PDB entry 9DHQ | electron microscopy, 4.78 A resolution (low resolution: residue-level contacts below are approximate; hydrogen-bond / salt-bridge calls are withheld) | chains D and G of the 8 polymer chains in the assembly

# Chain D
Protein: Isoform Flip of Glutamate receptor 2
From: Rattus norvegicus
UniProt: P19491 (GRIA2_RAT), isoform P19491-2; residues 391-820 here correspond to UniProt positions 412-841 (UniProt number = residue number + 21)
Chain sequence (430 residues; row label = number of the first residue in the row):
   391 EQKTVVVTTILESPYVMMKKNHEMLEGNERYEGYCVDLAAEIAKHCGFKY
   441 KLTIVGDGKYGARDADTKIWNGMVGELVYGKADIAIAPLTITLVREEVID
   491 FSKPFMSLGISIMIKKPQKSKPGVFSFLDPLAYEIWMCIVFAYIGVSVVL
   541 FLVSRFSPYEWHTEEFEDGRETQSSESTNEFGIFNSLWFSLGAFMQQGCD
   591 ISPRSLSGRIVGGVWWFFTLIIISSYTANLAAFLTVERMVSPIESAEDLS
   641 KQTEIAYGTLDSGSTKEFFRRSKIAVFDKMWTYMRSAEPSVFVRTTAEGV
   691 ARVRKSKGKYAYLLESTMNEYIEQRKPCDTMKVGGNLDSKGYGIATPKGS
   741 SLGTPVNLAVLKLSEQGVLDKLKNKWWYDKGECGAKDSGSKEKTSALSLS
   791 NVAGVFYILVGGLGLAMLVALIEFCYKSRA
Unresolved in the structure: 550-564, 820
Cystine bridges: C718-C773
Differences from the reference sequence: conflict Q392 (Asn413 in P19491)
UniProt features mapped onto this chain:
  - binding site (L-glutamate): P478, T480, R485, S654, T655, E705
  - site: R453 (Interaction with the cone snail toxin Con-ikot-ikot), I633 (Crucial to convey clamshell closure to channel opening), R660 (Interaction with the cone snail toxin Con-ikot-ikot), K752 (Interaction with the cone snail toxin Con-ikot-ikot)
  - modified residue (Phosphoserine): S662, S696
  - lipidation (S-palmitoyl cysteine): C589, C815

# Chain G
Protein: Voltage-dependent calcium channel gamma-2 subunit
From: Mus musculus
UniProt: O88602 (CCG2_MOUSE); residues 5-207 here correspond to UniProt positions 6-208 (UniProt number = residue number + 1)
Chain sequence (205 residues; each row starts with the number of its first residue):
     5 RGVQMLLTTVGAFAAFSLMTIAVGTDYWLYSRGVCKTKSVSENETSKKNE
    55 EVMTHSGLWRTCCLEGNFKGLCKQIDHFPEDADYEADTAEYFLRAVRASS
   105 IFPILSVILLFMGGLCIAASEFYKTRHNIILSAGIFFVSAGLSNIIGIIV
   155 YISANAGDPSKSDSKKNSYSYGWSFYFGALSFIIAEMVGVLAVHMFIDRH
   205 KQLTG
Unresolved in the structure: 41-54, 83-92, 162-170
Cystine bridges: C39-C67, C66-C76
Differences from the reference sequence: expression tag (208-209)
UniProt features mapped onto this chain:
  - glycosylation: N47 (N-linked (GlcNAc...) asparagine)

# Interface between chain D and chain G
Pairs across the interface (9):
  K511(D) - E94(G)
  L789(D) - I156(G)
  S790(D) - S157(G)
  F796(D) - I153(G)
  Y797(D) - L97(G)
  V800(D) - I149(G)
  V800(D) - I150(G)
  M807(D) - V142(G)
  L811(D) - I139(G)
Other interface residues (no listed pair), chain D (12 interface residues in all): A793, L803, G804, F814
Other interface residues (no listed pair), chain G (12 interface residues in all): L135, L146, V154

# Overview
Chain D and chain G each contribute 12 residues to their interface. UniProt lists 6 L-glutamate-binding
residues on chain D.
Chain D is Isoform Flip of Glutamate receptor 2 (Rattus norvegicus) and chain G is Voltage-dependent calcium
channel gamma-2 subunit (Mus musculus); the structure, Resting state 2 of the GluA2-gamma2 complex, was
determined by electron microscopy, deposited together with 9DHP, 9DHR, 9DHS, 9DHT, 9MRK, 9MRL, 9MRM and 9MRN.
